Entry 2PZW (X-ray diffraction, 2.10 A resolution); this record covers chain A.

== Chain A ==
Protein: Thermonuclease
Source organism: Staphylococcus aureus
Notes: EC 3.1.31.1
Reference sequence: Q8NXI6 (NUC_STAAW); residues 1-149 here correspond to UniProt positions 80-228 (UniProt number = residue number + 79)
Sequence (149 residues; each row starts with the number of its first residue):
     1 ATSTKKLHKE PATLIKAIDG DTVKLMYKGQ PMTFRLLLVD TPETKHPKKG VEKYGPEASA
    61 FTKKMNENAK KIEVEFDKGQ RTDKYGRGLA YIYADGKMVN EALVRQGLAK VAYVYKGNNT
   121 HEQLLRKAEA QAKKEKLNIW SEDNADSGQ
Disordered / not traced: 1-6, 46-50, 142-149
Sequence notes: engineered mutation Asn66 (Val145 in Q8NXI6), Gly117 (Pro196 in Q8NXI6), Ala128 (Ser207 in Q8NXI6)
Swiss-Prot annotation at these positions:
  - active site: Arg35, Glu43, Arg87
  - binding site (Ca(2+)): Asp21, Asp40, Thr41

== Overview ==
UniProt lists 3 active-site residues and 3 Ca2+-binding residues.
Chain A is Thermonuclease (Staphylococcus aureus); the structure, Crystal structure of Staphylococcal nuclease
variant V66N/P117G/H124L/S128A at room temperature, was determined by X-ray diffraction (same publication as
2PYK, 2PZT, 2PZU, 2PW5 and 2PW7).
